Entry 8QCC (X-ray diffraction, 1.90 A resolution); this record covers chain A.

[Chain A]
Protein: 4-diphosphocytidyl-2-C-methyl-D-erythritol kinase
Source organism: Escherichia coli
UniProt: B7LXC3 (ISPE_ECO8A); numbering as in UniProt (aligned over 1-283)
Sequence (283 residues; numbered 1 to 283; the number before each row is that of its first residue):
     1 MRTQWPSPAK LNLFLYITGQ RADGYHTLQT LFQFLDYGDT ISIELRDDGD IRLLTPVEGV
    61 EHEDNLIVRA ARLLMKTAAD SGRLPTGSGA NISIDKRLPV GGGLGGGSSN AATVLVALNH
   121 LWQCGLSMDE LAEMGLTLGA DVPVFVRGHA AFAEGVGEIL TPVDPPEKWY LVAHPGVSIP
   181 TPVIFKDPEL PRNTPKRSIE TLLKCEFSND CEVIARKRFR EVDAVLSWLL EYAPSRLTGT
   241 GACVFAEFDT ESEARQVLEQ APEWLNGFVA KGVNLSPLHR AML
Unresolved in the structure: 282-283
Differences from the reference sequence: conflict Val-100 (Met in B7LXC3)
Swiss-Prot annotation at these positions:
  - active site: Lys-10, Asp-141
  - binding site (ATP): Pro-99, Gly-101 to Ser-109
Bound ions: Mg2+: Ser-108, Asp-141 (together with ADP)
Small-molecule neighbours:
  - ADP (adenosine-5'-diphosphate): Val-57, Val-60, Asp-64, Asn-65, Leu-66, Ile-67, Lys-96, Pro-99, Val-100, Gly-101, Gly-102, Gly-103, Leu-104, Gly-105, Gly-106, Gly-107, Ser-108, Asn-110, Asp-141, Gly-241
  - UKO (N-[3-[4-azanyl-2-oxidanylidene-1-[(2R)-thiolan-2-yl]pyrimidin-5-yl]prop-2-ynyl]cyclopropanesulfonamide): Lys-10, Asn-12, Leu-15, Gly-24, Tyr-25, His-26, Leu-28, Thr-30, Phe-32, Ala-140, Asp-141, Val-156, Gly-157, Thr-181, Phe-185, Gly-239, Thr-240
From the paper describing this entry:
  - binding site for UKO: Lys-10, Asn-12, Leu-15, Tyr-25, His-26, Leu-28, Phe-32, Asp-141, Thr-181, Phe-185

[Summary]
Chain A binds ADP and compound UKO. Ser-108 and Asp-141 coordinate Mg2+. UniProt lists active-site residues
Lys-10 and Asp-141 and 10 ATP-binding residues. From the paper: a binding site for UKO at Lys-10, Asn-12 and
Leu-15 among others.
Chain A is 4-diphosphocytidyl-2-C-methyl-D-erythritol kinase (Escherichia coli); the structure, E.coli IspE in
complex with a ligand (1), was determined by X-ray diffraction (same publication as 8QC7, 8QCN, 8QCO and
8CKH).
